PDB entry 9FVJ | electron microscopy, 3.20 A resolution | chains D and a of the 12 polymer chains in the assembly

Chain D:
Name: Tubulin beta chain
Source organism: Xenopus borealis
UniProtKB: Q0IIR4 (Q0IIR4_XENTR); residues 1-445 here = UniProt positions 1-445
Sequence (445 residues; numbered 1 to 445; the number before each row is that of its first residue):
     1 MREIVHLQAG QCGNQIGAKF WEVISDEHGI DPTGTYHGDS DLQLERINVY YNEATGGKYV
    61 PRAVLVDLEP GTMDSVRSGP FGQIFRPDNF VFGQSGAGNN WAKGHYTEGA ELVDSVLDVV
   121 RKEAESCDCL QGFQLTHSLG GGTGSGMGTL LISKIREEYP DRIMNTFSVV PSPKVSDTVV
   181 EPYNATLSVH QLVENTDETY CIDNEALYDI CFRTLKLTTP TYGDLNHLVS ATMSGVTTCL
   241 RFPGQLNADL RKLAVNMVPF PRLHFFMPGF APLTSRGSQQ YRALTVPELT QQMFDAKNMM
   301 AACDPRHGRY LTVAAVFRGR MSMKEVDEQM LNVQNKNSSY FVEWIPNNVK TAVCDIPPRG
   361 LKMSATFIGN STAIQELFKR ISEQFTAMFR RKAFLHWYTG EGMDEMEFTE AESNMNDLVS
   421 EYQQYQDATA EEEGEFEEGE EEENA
Unresolved in the structure: 431-445
Residues lining bound ligands:
  - GDP (guanosine-5'-diphosphate): Gly10, Gln11, Cys12, Gln15, Ile16, Asn99, Ser138, Gly140, Gly141, Gly142, Thr143, Gly144, Val169, Asp177, Glu181, Asn204, Leu207, Tyr222, Asn226
  - GTP (guanosine-5'-triphosphate): Gln245, Leu246, Lys252

Chain a:
Name: Tubulin alpha chain
Source organism: Xenopus borealis
Sequence (449 residues; numbered 1 to 449; the number before each row is that of its first residue):
     1 MRECLSIHIG QAGVQMGNAC WELYCLEHGI QRDGIVSDDH TAAIDSSFGT FFSETGSGKH
    61 VPRAVFVDLE QTVIGEVRTG PYRSLFHPEQ LITGKEDAAN NYARGHYTIG KEIVDTVMDR
   121 VRKMADQCSG LQGFLIFHSF GGGTGSGFTS LLMERLSVDY GKKSKLEFSV YPAPQISTAV
   181 VEPYNSILTT HTTLEHSDCA FMVDNEAIYD ICNRNLDIER PTYTNLNRLI GQIVSSITAS
   241 LRFDGALNVD LTEFQTNLVP YPRIHFPLVT YSPIISAEKA YHEQLSVPEI TNACFEYSNQ
   301 MVKCDPRRGK YMACCLLYRG DVVPKDVNAA IAAIKTRRTI QFVDWCPTGF KVGINYQPPT
   361 VVPGGDLAKV QRAVCMLSNT TAIAEAWARL DHKFDLMYSK RAFVHWYVGE GMEEGEFSEA
   421 REDMAALEKD YEEVGTESGD GGDEEEDEY
Unresolved in the structure: 38-44, 439-449
Bound ions: Mg2+: Glu70, Asp97 (together with GTP)
Residues lining bound ligands: GTP (guanosine-5'-triphosphate): Gly10, Gln11, Ala12, Gln15, Met16, Glu70, Asp97, Ala98, Ala99, Asn100, Ser139, Gly141, Gly142, Gly143, Thr144, Gly145, Val170, Thr178, Glu182, Asn205, Tyr223, Leu226, Asn227, Ile230

Chain D / chain a interface:
Residue-residue contacts (62):
  Gln11(D) with Gly245(a); Leu247(a), hydrogen bond (side chain-backbone); Asn248(a), hydrogen bond (side chain-backbone)
  Glu69(D) with Met1(a)
  Pro70(D) with Met1(a)
  Gly71(D) with Met1(a)
  Gln94(D) with Arg2(a)
  Gly98(D) with Thr252(a); Thr256(a), hydrogen bond (backbone-side chain)
  Asn99(D) with Glu253(a), hydrogen bond; Lys351(a)
  Val175(D) with Asn328(a); Ala332(a), hydrophobic
  Ser176(D) with Thr348(a); Phe350(a); Val352(a)
  Asp177(D) with Lys351(a); Val352(a), hydrogen bond (backbone-backbone)
  Thr178(D) with Asn257(a); Thr348(a); Phe350(a); Lys351(a), hydrogen bond
  Val179(D) with Asn257(a), hydrogen bond (backbone-side chain); Thr348(a); Gly349(a); Phe350(a); Lys351(a)
  Val180(D) with Asn257(a)
  Tyr208(D) with Pro324(a); Lys325(a); Asn328(a)
  Thr218(D) with Lys325(a)
  Pro220(D) with Val323(a); Pro324(a); Lys325(a)
  Tyr222(D) with Ala246(a), hydrophobic; Leu247(a)
  Gln384(D) with Pro347(a); Thr348(a)
  Ala387(D) with Trp345(a); Pro347(a), hydrophobic
  Met388(D) with Trp345(a); Cys346(a), hydrophobic; Pro347(a); Thr348(a)
  Arg390(D) with Glu437(a), salt bridge
  Arg391(D) with Tyr261(a), hydrogen bond (backbone-side chain); Trp345(a); Thr436(a); Glu437(a), salt bridge
  Lys392(D) with Tyr261(a)
  Ala393(D) with Pro260(a); Trp345(a), hydrophobic
  Phe394(D) with Thr256(a); Asn257(a); Pro260(a), hydrophobic; Cys346(a), hydrophobic
  His396(D) with Val259(a), hydrogen bond (side chain-backbone); Pro260(a)
  Trp397(D) with Gln255(a), hydrogen bond (side chain-backbone); Thr256(a); Val259(a), hydrogen bond (side chain-backbone)
Interface residues without a listed pair, chain D (35 interface residues in all): Thr72, Asp74, Ser75, Gly96, Ala97, Asn100, Thr219, Thr221
Interface residues without a listed pair, chain a (37 interface residues in all): Ser46, Ser129, Asp244, Asp250, Pro262, Met312, Cys314, Ile331

In short:
35 residues of chain D and 37 residues of chain a are in contact; the contacts include 11 hydrogen bonds and 2
salt bridges. Among the polar pairs are Arg390(D)-Glu437(a), Arg391(D)-Glu437(a) and Gln11(D)-Leu247(a). Bound
to chain D: GDP and GTP. Ligands of chain a: GTP.
Chain D is Tubulin beta chain and chain a is Tubulin alpha chain, both from Xenopus borealis; the structure,
Xenopus borealis undecorated microtubule - 15 protofilament, 3-start helix, was determined by electron
microscopy (same publication as 9G0O, 9G0P, 9G0Q, 9G0R, 9G0S and 9G0T).
